PDB entry 3SYA | X-ray diffraction, 2.98 A resolution | chain A

# Chain A
Name: G protein-activated inward rectifier potassium channel 2
Source organism: Mus musculus
UniProtKB: P48542 (IRK6_MOUSE); residue numbers follow UniProt; this construct covers 52-380
Amino-acid sequence (340 residues; each row starts with the number of its first residue):
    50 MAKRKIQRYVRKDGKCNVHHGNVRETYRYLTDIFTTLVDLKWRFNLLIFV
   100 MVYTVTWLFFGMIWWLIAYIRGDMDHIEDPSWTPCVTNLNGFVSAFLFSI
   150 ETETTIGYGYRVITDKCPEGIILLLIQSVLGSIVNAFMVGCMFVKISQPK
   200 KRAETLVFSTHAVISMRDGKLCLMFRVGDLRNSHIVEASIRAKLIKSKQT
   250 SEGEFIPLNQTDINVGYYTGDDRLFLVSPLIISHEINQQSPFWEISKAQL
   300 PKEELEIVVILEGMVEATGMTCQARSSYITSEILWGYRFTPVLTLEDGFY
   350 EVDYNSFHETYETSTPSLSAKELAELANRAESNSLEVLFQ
Not modelled in the structure: 50-54, 383-389
Sequence notes: expression tag (50-51, 381-389)
Disulfides: Cys134-Cys166
Bound ions: K+ site 1 near Thr154 (its only coordinating residue here); K+ site 2 near Ile155 (its only coordinating residue here); K+ site 3 near Gly156 (its only coordinating residue here); Na+: Asp228, Arg230, Ser232
Residues lining bound ligands: sodium (PIO; [(2R)-2-octanoyloxy-3-[oxidanyl-[(1R,2R,3S,4R,5R,6S)-2,3,6-tris(oxidanyl)-4,5-diphosphonooxy-cyclohexyl]oxy-phosphoryl]oxy-propyl] octanoate): Lys64, Val87, Asp88, Leu89, Lys90, Trp91, Arg92, Leu95, Lys194, Gln197, Lys199, Lys200
Reported in the primary citation:
  - binding site for sodium: Lys64, Lys194, Lys199, Lys200
  - conformationally variable residues (order/disorder transition): Phe192
  - mutagenesis - R201A: decreased signaling in response to acetylcholine

# In short
Bound to chain A: sodium. Asp228, Arg230 and Ser232 coordinate Na+. From the paper: a binding site for sodium
at Lys64, Lys194 and Lys199 among others; R201A reduces signaling in response to acetylcholine.
Chain A is G protein-activated inward rectifier potassium channel 2 (Mus musculus); the structure, Crystal
structure of the G protein-gated inward rectifier K+ channel GIRK2 (Kir3.2) in complex with sodium ..., was
determined by X-ray diffraction together with 3SYC, 3SYO, 3SYP and 3SYQ from the same study.
